Entry 4QZ6 (X-ray diffraction, 2.90 A resolution); this record covers chains O and U of the 28 polymer chains in the assembly.

== Chain O ==
Name: Proteasome subunit alpha type-2
From: Saccharomyces cerevisiae
Notes: EC 3.4.25.1; engineered mutation(s): A49T, A50V
UniProtKB: P23639 (PSA2_YEAST); residue numbers follow UniProt; this construct covers 1-250
Sequence (250 residues; numbered 1 to 250; the number before each row is that of its first residue):
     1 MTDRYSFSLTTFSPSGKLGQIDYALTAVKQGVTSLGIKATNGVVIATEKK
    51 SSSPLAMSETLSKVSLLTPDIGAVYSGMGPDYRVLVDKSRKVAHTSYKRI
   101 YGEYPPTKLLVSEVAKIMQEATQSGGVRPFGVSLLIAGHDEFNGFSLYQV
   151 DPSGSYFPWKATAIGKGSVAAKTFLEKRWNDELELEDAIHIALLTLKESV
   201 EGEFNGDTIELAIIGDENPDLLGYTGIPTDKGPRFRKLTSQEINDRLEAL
Swiss-Prot annotation at these positions:
  - cross-link: Lys108 (Glycyl lysine isopeptide (Lys-Gly) (interchain with G-Cter in ubiquitin))

== Chain U ==
Name: Proteasome subunit alpha type-1
From: Saccharomyces cerevisiae
Notes: EC 3.4.25.1
UniProtKB: P21243 (PSA1_YEAST); residues -8 to 243 here correspond to UniProt positions 1-252 (UniProt number = residue number + 9)
Sequence (252 residues; numbered -8 to 243; the number before each row is that of its first residue; numbers below 1 keep their minus sign (Met-8 is residue -8)):
    -8 MSGAAAASAAGYDRHITIFSPEGRLYQVEYAFKATNQTNINSLAVRGKDC
    42 TVVISQKKVPDKLLDPTTVSYIFCISRTIGMVVNGPIPDARNAALRAKAE
    92 AAEFRYKYGYDMPCDVLAKRMANLSQIYTQRAYMRPLGVILTFVSVDEEL
   142 GPSIYKTDPAGYYVGYKATATGPKQQEITTNLENHFKKSKIDHINEESWE
   192 KVVEFAITHMIDALGTEFSKNDLEVGVATKDKFFTLSAENIEERLVAIAE
   242 QD
Disordered / not traced: -8 to 1, 243

== How chain O and chain U interact ==
Residue-residue contacts (66; chain O residue first):
  Asp3(O) with Tyr124(U)
  Tyr5(O) with Ile7(U); Ala123(U), hydrophobic; Tyr124(U), hydrophobic
  Leu9(O) with Ile9(U), hydrophobic; Ala123(U), hydrophobic
  Gln20(O) with Ile9(U); Phe10(U), hydrogen bond (side chain-backbone)
  Tyr23(O) with Phe10(U), hydrophobic; Ser11(U); Pro12(U), hydrophobic; Gly14(U)
  Ala24(O) with Phe10(U), hydrophobic
  Thr26(O) with Pro12(U); Glu13(U)
  Ala27(O) with Gly14(U)
  Ser52(O) with Tyr153(U), hydrogen bond
  Ser53(O) with Thr170(U)
  Pro54(O) with Lys158(U); Glu174(U)
  Leu55(O) with Tyr157(U); Lys158(U), hydrogen bond (backbone-backbone); Ala159(U); Thr170(U); Leu173(U), hydrophobic; Phe177(U), hydrophobic
  Ala56(O) with Gly156(U); Tyr157(U), hydrophobic
  Met57(O) with Arg37(U); Val155(U); Gly156(U), hydrogen bond (backbone-backbone); Tyr157(U); Lys158(U)
  Thr60(O) with Tyr146(U); Val155(U); Gly156(U), hydrogen bond (side chain-backbone)
  Leu61(O) with Tyr153(U), hydrophobic; Tyr154(U); Val155(U), hydrophobic
  Met78(O) with Phe10(U), hydrophobic; Leu16(U), hydrophobic
  Pro80(O) with Gln117(U); Ala151(U); Gly152(U); Tyr153(U)
  Asp81(O) with Gln117(U)
  Arg83(O) with Ala113(U), hydrogen bond (side chain-backbone); Asn114(U); Gly152(U), hydrogen bond (side chain-backbone); Tyr154(U)
  Val84(O) with Asn114(U); Gln117(U)
  Asp87(O) with Lys110(U), salt bridge; Asn114(U)
  Gly126(O) with Arg122(U); Ala123(U), hydrogen bond (backbone-backbone)
  Val127(O) with Gln121(U); Arg122(U)
  Arg128(O) with Thr8(U); Phe10(U); Leu16(U); Thr120(U), hydrogen bond (side chain-backbone); Gln121(U), hydrogen bond (backbone-backbone)
  Pro129(O) with Phe10(U)
  Phe130(O) with Gln121(U)
  Gly131(O) with Phe10(U)
Interface residues without a listed pair, chain O (30 interface residues in all): Thr2, Ala121
Interface residues without a listed pair, chain U (34 interface residues in all): Thr160

== Overview ==
The interface between chain O and chain U involves 30 residues on one side and 34 on the other; the contacts
include 10 hydrogen bonds and 1 salt bridge. Polar pairs include Asp87(O)-Lys110(U), Gln20(O)-Phe10(U) and
Ser52(O)-Tyr153(U).
Here chain O is Proteasome subunit alpha type-2 and chain U is Proteasome subunit alpha type-1, both from
Saccharomyces cerevisiae. Entry 4QZ6 (yCP beta5-A49T-A50V double mutant in complex with the epoxyketone
inhibitor ONX 0914) was determined by X-ray diffraction together with 4QUX, 4QUY, 4QV0, 4QV1, 4QV3, 4QV4 and
42 further entries from the same study.
